7PH9 - chains H and 5 of the 53 polymer chains in the assembly; structure by electron microscopy, 8.70 A resolution (very low resolution: no residue pairs are listed; an interface is given only as per-side residue counts).

== Chain H ==
Protein: 30S ribosomal protein S9
Source organism: Mycoplasma pneumoniae M129
UniProt: P75179 (RS9_MYCPN); residues 1-132 here = UniProt positions 1-132
Chain sequence (132 residues; each row starts with the number of its first residue):
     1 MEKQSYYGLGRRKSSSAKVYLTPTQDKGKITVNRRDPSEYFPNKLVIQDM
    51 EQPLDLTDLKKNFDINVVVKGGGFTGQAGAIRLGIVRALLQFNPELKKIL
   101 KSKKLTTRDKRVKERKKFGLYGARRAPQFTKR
Unresolved in the structure: 1-3, 132

== Chain 5 ==
Molecule: 16S ribosomal RNA
Source organism: Mycoplasma pneumoniae M129
Sequence (1520 nucleotides; numbered 1 to 1520; the number before each row is that of its first residue):
     1 UUUUUCUGAGAGUUUGAUCCUGGCUCAGGAUUAACGCUGGCGGCAUGCCU
    51 AAUACAUGCAAGUCGAUCGAAAGUAGUAAUACUUUAGAGGCGAACGGGUG
   101 AGUAACACGUAUCCAAUCUACCUUAUAAUGGGGGAUAACUAGUUGAAAGA
   151 CUAGCUAAUACCGCAUAAGAACUUUGGUUCGCAUGAAUCAAAGUUGAAAG
   201 GACCUGCAAGGGUUCGUUAUUUGAUGAGGGUGCGCCAUAUCAGCUAGUUG
   251 GUGGGGUAACGGCCUACCAAGGCAAUGACGUGUAGCUAUGCUGAGAAGUA
   301 GAAUAGCCACAAUGGGACUGAGACACGGCCCAUACUCCUACGGGAGGCAG
   351 CAGUAGGGAAUUUUUCACAAUGAGCGAAAGCUUGAUGGAGCAAUGCCGCG
   401 UGAACGAUGAAGGUCUUUAAGAUUGUAAAGUUCUUUUAUUUGGGAAGAAU
   451 GACUUUAGCAGGUAAUGGCUAGAGUUUGACUGUACCAUUUUGAAUAAGUG
   501 ACGACUAACUAUGUGCCAGCAGUCGCGGUAAUACAUAGGUCGCAAGCGUU
   551 AUCCGGAUUUAUUGGGCGUAAAGCAAGCGCAGGCGGAUUGAAAAGUCUGG
   601 UGUUAAAGGCAGCUGCUUAACAGUUGUAUGCAUUGGAAACUAUUAAUCUA
   651 GAGUGUGGUAGGGAGUUUUGGAAUUUCAUGUGGAGCGGUGAAAUGCGUAG
   701 AUAUAUGAAGGAACACCAGUGGCGAAGGCGAAAACUUAGGCCAUUACUGA
   751 CGCUUAGGCUUGAAAGUGUGGGGAGCAAAUAGGAUUAGAUACCCUAGUAG
   801 UCCACACCGUAAACGAUAGAUACUAGCUGUCGGGGCGAUCCCCUCGGUAG
   851 UGAAGUUAACACAUUAAGUAUCUCGCCUGGGUAGUACAUUCGCAAGAAUG
   901 AAACUCAAACGGAAUUGACGGGGACCCGCACAAGUGGUGGAGCAUGUUGC
   951 UUAAUUCGACGGUACACGAAAAACCUUACCUAGACUUGACAUCCUUGGCA
  1001 AAGUUAUGGAAACAUAAUGGAGGUUAACCGAGUGACAGGUGGUGCAUGGU
  1051 UGUCGUCAGCUCGUGUCGUGAGAUGUUGGGUUAAGUCCCGCAACGAGCGC
  1101 AACCCUUAUCGUUAGUUACAUUGUCUAGCGAGACUGCUAAUGCAAAUUGG
  1151 AGGAAGGAAGGGAUGACGUCAAAUCAUCAUGCCCCUUAUGUCUAGGGCUG
  1201 CAAACGUGCUACAAUGGCCAAUACAAACAGUCGCCAGCUUGUAAAAGUGA
  1251 GCAAAUCUGUAAAGUUGGUCUCAGUUCGGAUUGAGGGCUGCAAUUCGUCC
  1301 UCAUGAAGUCGGAAUCACUAGUAAUCGCGAAUCAGCUAUGUCGCGGUGAA
  1351 UACGUUCUCGGGUCUUGUACACACCGCCCGUCAAACUAUGAAAGCUGGUA
  1401 AUAUUUAAAAACGUGUUGCUAACCAUUAGGAAGCGCAUGUCAAGGAUAGC
  1451 ACCGGUGAUUGGAGUUAAGUCGUAACAAGGUACCCCUACGAGAACGUGGG
  1501 GGUGGAUCACCUCCUUUCUA
Unresolved in the structure: 1-4, 181-184, 1020-1027, 1510-1520

== How chain H and chain 5 interact ==
At this resolution (9 A) residue pairs are not listed: 60 residues of chain H and 52 of chain 5 lie at the interface.

== Overview ==
60 residues of chain H face 52 of chain 5 across their interface.
Chain H is 30S ribosomal protein S9 and chain 5 is 16S ribosomal RNA, both from Mycoplasma pneumoniae M129;
the structure, 70S ribosome with P-site tRNA in chloramphenicol-treated Mycoplasma pneumoniae cells, was
determined by electron microscopy, deposited together with 7OOC, 7OOD, 7P6Z, 7PAH, 7PAI, 7PAJ and 23 further
entries.
